4A8C - chains B and I of the 12 polymer chains in the assembly; structure by electron microscopy, 7.50 A resolution (low resolution: residue-level contacts below are approximate; hydrogen-bond / salt-bridge calls are withheld).

Chain B (and I):
Name: Periplasmic ph-dependent serine endoprotease degq
Organism: Escherichia coli
Notes: EC 3.4.21.107; chain I of this document is another copy of the same molecule, construct and numbering; everything in this record applies to it too
UniProt: P39099 (DEGQ_ECOLI); residues 1-428 here correspond to UniProt positions 28-455 (UniProt number = residue number + 27)
Sequence (436 residues; each row starts with the number of its first residue):
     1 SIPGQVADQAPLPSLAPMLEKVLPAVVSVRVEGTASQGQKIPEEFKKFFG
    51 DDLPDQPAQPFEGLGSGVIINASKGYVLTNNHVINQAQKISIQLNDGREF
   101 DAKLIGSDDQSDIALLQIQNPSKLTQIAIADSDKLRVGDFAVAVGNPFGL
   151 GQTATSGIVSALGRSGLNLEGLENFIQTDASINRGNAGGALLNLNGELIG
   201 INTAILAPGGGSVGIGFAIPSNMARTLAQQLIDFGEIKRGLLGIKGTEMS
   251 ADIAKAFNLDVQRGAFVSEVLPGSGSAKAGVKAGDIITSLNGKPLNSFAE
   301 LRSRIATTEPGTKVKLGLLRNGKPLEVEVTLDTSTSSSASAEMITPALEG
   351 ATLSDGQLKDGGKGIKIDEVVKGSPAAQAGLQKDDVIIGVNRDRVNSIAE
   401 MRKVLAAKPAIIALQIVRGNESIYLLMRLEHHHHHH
Disordered / not traced: 1-10, 36-58, 429-436
Construct notes: engineered mutation Ala-187 (Ser214 in P39099); expression tag (429-436)
Curated features (UniProtKB/Swiss-Prot):
  - active site (Charge relay system): His-82, Asp-112
  - binding site (substrate): Glu-32, His-82, Asp-112, Gly-185, Thr-203 to Ala-207, Leu-242 to Gly-246
From the paper describing this entry:
  - mutagenesis - S187A: abolished catalytic activity (citing earlier work)

Chain B / chain I interface:
Contacting residue pairs (23):
  Ala-379(B) / Ala-277(I)
  Gly-380(B) / Gly-280(I)
  Val-390(B) / Asn-321(I)
  Arg-392(B) / Gly-322(I)
  Ile-411(B) / Gly-284(I)
  Ile-412(B) / Gly-284(I)
  Ala-413(B) / Asp-285(I)
  Ala-413(B) / Arg-320(I)
  Leu-414(B) / Arg-320(I)
  Leu-414(B) / Asn-321(I)
  Gln-415(B) / Arg-320(I)
  Gln-415(B) / Asn-321(I)
  Gln-415(B) / Lys-323(I)
  Ser-422(B) / Leu-325(I)
  Ile-423(B) / Leu-325(I)
  Tyr-424(B) / Leu-318(I)
  Tyr-424(B) / Leu-325(I)
  Leu-426(B) / Lys-282(I)
  Leu-426(B) / Ala-283(I)
  Leu-426(B) / Asp-285(I)
  Met-427(B) / Ala-283(I)
  Arg-428(B) / Glu-269(I)
  Arg-428(B) / Ala-283(I)
Interface residues without a listed pair, chain B (18 interface residues in all): Gly-389, Asn-391, Leu-425
Interface residues without a listed pair, chain I (16 interface residues in all): Ser-268, Val-281, Leu-319

Overview:
Chain B and chain I form an interface of 18 and 16 residues respectively. From UniProt: active-site residues
His-82(B) and Asp-112(B) and 14 substrate-binding residues on chain B. The paper reports that S187A of chain B
abolishes catalytic activity.
Chain B and chain I are both Periplasmic ph-dependent serine endoprotease degq (Escherichia coli); the
structure, Symmetrized cryo-EM reconstruction of E. coli DegQ 12-mer in complex with a binding peptide, was
determined by electron microscopy (same publication as 4A8B, 4A8D, 4A9G and 4A8A).
